PDB entry 3AV1 | X-ray diffraction, 2.50 A resolution | chains E and I of the 10 polymer chains in the assembly

[Chain E]
Molecule: Histone H3.2
Organism: Homo sapiens
Reference sequence: Q71DI3 (H32_HUMAN); residues 0-135 here correspond to UniProt positions 1-136 (UniProt number = residue number + 1)
Sequence (139 residues; each row starts with the number of its first residue; numbers below 1 keep their minus sign (Gly-3 is residue -3)):
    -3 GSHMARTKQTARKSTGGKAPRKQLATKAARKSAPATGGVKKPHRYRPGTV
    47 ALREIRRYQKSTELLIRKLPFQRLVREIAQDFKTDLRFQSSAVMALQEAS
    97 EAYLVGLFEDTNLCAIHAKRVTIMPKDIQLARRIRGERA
Not modelled in the structure: -3 to 36
Construct notes: expression tag (-3 to -1)
UniProt features mapped onto this chain:
  - modified residue: Arg2 (Asymmetric dimethylarginine), Thr3 (Phosphothreonine), Lys4 (Allysine), Gln5 (5-glutamyl dopamine), Thr6 (Phosphothreonine), Arg8 (Citrulline), Lys9 (N6,N6,N6-trimethyllysine), Ser10 (ADP-ribosylserine), Thr11 (Phosphothreonine), Lys14 (N6-(2-hydroxyisobutyryl)lysine), Arg17 (Asymmetric dimethylarginine), Lys18 (N6-(2-hydroxyisobutyryl)lysine), Lys23 (N6-(2-hydroxyisobutyryl)lysine), Arg26 (Citrulline), Lys27 (N6,N6,N6-trimethyllysine), Ser28 (ADP-ribosylserine), Lys36 (N6,N6,N6-trimethyllysine), Lys37 (N6-methyllysine), Tyr41 (Phosphotyrosine), Lys56 (N6,N6,N6-trimethyllysine) and 8 more in UniProt
  - lipidation: Lys18 (N6-decanoyllysine), Cys110 (S-palmitoyl cysteine)

[Chain I]
Molecule: 146-nt DNA strand
Sequence (146 nucleotides; each row starts with the number of its first residue):
     1 ATCAATATCCACCTGCAGATTCTACCAAAAGTGTATTTGGAAACTGCTCC
    51 ATCAAAAGGCATGTTCAGCTGAATTCAGCTGAACATGCCTTTTGATGGAG
   101 CAGTTTCCAAATACACTTTTGGTAGAATCTGCAGGTGGATATTGAT

[Interface between chain E and chain I]
Pairs across the interface (30; chain E residue first):
  His39(E) - DA5(I)  phosphate contact
  His39(E) - DT6(I)  phosphate contact
  Arg40(E) - DG81(I)  base contact
  Arg40(E) - DA82(I)  hydrogen bond to the base
  Arg40(E) - DA83(I)  hydrogen bond to the sugar
  Tyr41(E) - DT6(I)  hydrogen bond to the sugar
  Tyr41(E) - DA7(I)  sugar contact
  Tyr41(E) - DA82(I)  sugar contact
  Tyr41(E) - DA83(I)  hydrogen bond to the phosphate
  Arg42(E) - DA82(I)  phosphate contact
  Pro43(E) - DG81(I)  phosphate contact
  Pro43(E) - DA82(I)  sugar contact
  Gly44(E) - DG81(I)  hydrogen bond to the phosphate
  Gly44(E) - DA82(I)  hydrogen bond to the phosphate
  Thr45(E) - DA82(I)  hydrogen bond to the phosphate
  Val46(E) - DA82(I)  hydrogen bond to the phosphate
  Val46(E) - DA83(I)  phosphate contact
  Ala47(E) - DA82(I)  hydrogen bond to the phosphate
  Arg49(E) - DA7(I)  hydrogen bond to the phosphate
  Arg49(E) - DT8(I)  phosphate contact
  Lys56(E) - DC9(I)  salt bridge to the phosphate
  Arg63(E) - DT90(I)  sugar contact
  Arg63(E) - DT91(I)  phosphate contact
  Lys64(E) - DT91(I)  hydrogen bond to the phosphate
  Leu65(E) - DT90(I)  phosphate contact
  Leu65(E) - DT91(I)  hydrogen bond to the phosphate
  Pro66(E) - DT90(I)  sugar contact
  Arg69(E) - DT90(I)  salt bridge to the phosphate
  Arg83(E) - DA99(I)  hydrogen bond to the sugar
  Arg83(E) - DG100(I)  sugar contact
Interface residues without a listed pair, chain E (18 interface residues in all): Lys37

[In short]
18 residues of chain E face 12 of chain I across their interface; the contacts include 13 hydrogen bonds and 2
salt bridges. Among the polar pairs are Arg40(E)-DA82(I), Arg40(E)-DA83(I) and Tyr41(E)-DT6(I).
Here chain E is Histone H3.2 (Homo sapiens) and chain I is a 146-nt DNA strand. Entry 3AV1 (The human
nucleosome structure containing the histone variant H3.2) was determined by X-ray diffraction together with
3AV2 from the same study.
